Entry 8AW6 (electron microscopy, 3.50 A resolution); this record covers chains B and C of the 3 polymer chains in the assembly.

# Chain B
Molecule: Capsid protein VP2
From: Human coxsackievirus A9 (strain Griggs)
UniProt: P21404 (POLG_CXA9); residues 1-261 here correspond to UniProt positions 70-330 (UniProt number = residue number + 69)
Amino-acid sequence (261 residues; each row starts with the number of its first residue):
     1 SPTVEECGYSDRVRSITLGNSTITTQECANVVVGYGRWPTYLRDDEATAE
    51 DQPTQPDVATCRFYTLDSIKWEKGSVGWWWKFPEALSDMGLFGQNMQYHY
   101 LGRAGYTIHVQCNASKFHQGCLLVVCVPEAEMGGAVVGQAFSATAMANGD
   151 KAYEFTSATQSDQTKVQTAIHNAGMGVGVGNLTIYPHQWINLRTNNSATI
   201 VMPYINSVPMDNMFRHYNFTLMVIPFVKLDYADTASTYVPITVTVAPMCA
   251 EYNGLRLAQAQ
Unresolved in the structure: 1-13, 28-29, 46-49, 261
Construct notes: variant Val110 (Leu179 in P21404)
Curated features (UniProtKB/Swiss-Prot):
  - site: Gln261 (Cleavage)
Reported in the primary citation:
  - conformationally variable residues (order/disorder transition): Cys28, Ala29, Glu46 to Ala49

# Chain C
Molecule: Capsid protein VP3
From: Human coxsackievirus A9 (strain Griggs)
UniProt: P21404 (POLG_CXA9); residues 1-238 here correspond to UniProt positions 331-568 (UniProt number = residue number + 330)
Amino-acid sequence (238 residues; row label = number of the first residue in the row):
     1 GLPTMNTPGSTQFLTSDDFQSPCALPQFDVTPSMNIPGEVKNLMEIAEVD
    51 SVVPVNNVQDTTDQMEMFRIPVTINAPLQQQVFGLRLQPGLDSVFKHTLL
   101 GEILNYYAHWSGSMKLTFVFCGSAMATGKFLIAYSPPGANPPKTRKDAML
   151 GTHIIWDIGLQSSCVLCVPWISQTHYRLVQQDEYTSAGYVTCWYQTGMIV
   201 PPGTPNSSSIMCFASACNDFSVRMLRDTPFISQDNKLQ
Unresolved in the structure: 1-2, 176-183, 234-238
Curated features (UniProtKB/Swiss-Prot):
  - region: Lys236 to Gln238 (Amphipathic alpha-helix)
Reported in the primary citation:
  - conformationally variable residues (order/disorder transition): Tyr176 to Glu183

# Interface between chain B and chain C
Residue-residue contacts (52):
  Tyr35(B) - Gly38(C)
  Arg37(B) - Asn35(C)  hydrogen bond
  Arg37(B) - Pro37(C)
  Lys116(B) - Ala124(C)
  Lys116(B) - Met125(C)
  Phe117(B) - Met125(C)  hydrophobic
  Phe117(B) - Gly203(C)
  Phe117(B) - Thr204(C)
  Phe117(B) - Pro205(C)
  Gln119(B) - Gly122(C)
  Gln119(B) - Ser123(C)
  Gln119(B) - Pro205(C)
  Gln119(B) - Ser207(C)  hydrogen bond (side chain-backbone)
  Gln119(B) - Ser208(C)
  Cys121(B) - Cys121(C)  hydrogen bond
  Cys121(B) - Met211(C)  hydrophobic
  Ile170(B) - Met65(C)  hydrophobic
  His171(B) - Gln64(C)
  Val179(B) - Met65(C)  hydrophobic
  Val179(B) - Phe68(C)  hydrophobic
  Gly180(B) - Ser51(C)  hydrogen bond (backbone-side chain)
  Gly180(B) - Val52(C)
  Asn181(B) - Ser51(C)  hydrogen bond
  Asn181(B) - His97(C)
  Asn181(B) - Thr98(C)
  Asn181(B) - Leu99(C)
  Thr183(B) - Val49(C)
  Thr183(B) - Asp50(C)  hydrogen bond (side chain-backbone)
  Thr183(B) - Ser51(C)
  Ile184(B) - Leu99(C)  hydrophobic
  Trp189(B) - Val52(C)  hydrophobic
  Trp189(B) - Met211(C)  hydrophobic
  Trp189(B) - Phe213(C)  hydrophobic
  Asn191(B) - Phe120(C)
  Arg193(B) - Phe120(C)
  Arg193(B) - Gly122(C)
  Arg193(B) - Ser123(C)  hydrogen bond (side chain-backbone)
  Arg193(B) - Ala124(C)
  Arg193(B) - Ala126(C)
  Arg193(B) - Ile158(C)  hydrogen bond (side chain-backbone)
  Arg193(B) - Ser162(C)
  Ile205(B) - Ile36(C)  hydrophobic
  Asn206(B) - Ile36(C)
  Pro225(B) - Met65(C)
  Phe226(B) - Phe68(C)  hydrophobic
  Phe226(B) - Arg69(C)  hydrogen bond (backbone-side chain)
  Phe226(B) - Met211(C)  hydrophobic
  Lys228(B) - Arg69(C)
  Asp230(B) - Pro205(C)
  Ala232(B) - Gly203(C)
  Ala232(B) - Thr204(C)
  Ala232(B) - Pro205(C)
Interface residues without a listed pair, chain B (30 interface residues in all): Pro203, Tyr204, Ser207, Pro209, Ile224, Val227, Tyr231
Interface residues without a listed pair, chain C (36 interface residues in all): Met34, Ile46, Val119, Gly159, Pro202

# Summary
30 residues of chain B face 36 of chain C across their interface, with 9 hydrogen bonds. Polar contacts
include Arg37(B)-Asn35(C), Gln119(B)-Ser207(C) and Cys121(B)-Cys121(C). The paper reports conformational
variability at Cys28(B), Ala29(B) and Tyr176(C) among others.
Chain B is Capsid protein VP2 and chain C is Capsid protein VP3, both from Human coxsackievirus A9 (strain
Griggs); the structure, Expanded Coxsackievirus A9 after 0.01% faf-BSA treatment, was determined by electron
microscopy together with 8AT5 and 8AXX from the same study.
